Entry 4N2X (X-ray diffraction, 1.70 A resolution); this record covers chains A and B of the 6 polymer chains in the assembly.

[Chain A (and B)]
Protein: DL-2-haloacid dehalogenase
Notes: EC 3.8.1.10; chain B of this document is another copy of the same molecule, construct and numbering; everything in this record applies to it too
UniProtKB: A6BM74 (A6BM74_9RHIZ); residues 1-301 here = UniProt positions 1-301
Sequence (301 residues; each row starts with the number of its first residue):
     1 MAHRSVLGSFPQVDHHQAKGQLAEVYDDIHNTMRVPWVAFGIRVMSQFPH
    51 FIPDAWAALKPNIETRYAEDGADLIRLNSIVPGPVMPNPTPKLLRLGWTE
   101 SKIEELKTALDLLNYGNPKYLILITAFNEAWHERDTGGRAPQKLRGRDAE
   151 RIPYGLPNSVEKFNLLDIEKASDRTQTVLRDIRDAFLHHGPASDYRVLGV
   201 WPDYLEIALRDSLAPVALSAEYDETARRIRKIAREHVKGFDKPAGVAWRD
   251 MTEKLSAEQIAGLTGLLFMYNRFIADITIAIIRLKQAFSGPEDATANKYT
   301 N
Disordered / not traced: 1-3

[Interface between chain A and chain B]
Residue-residue contacts - 82 pairs, chain A then chain B:
  Arg4(A) - Glu133(B)  salt bridge
  Arg4(A) - Arg249(B)
  Arg4(A) - Asp250(B)  salt bridge
  Ser5(A) - Arg249(B)  hydrogen bond (backbone-side chain)
  Val6(A) - Arg249(B)  hydrogen bond (backbone-side chain)
  Leu7(A) - Arg249(B)
  Gly8(A) - Arg249(B)
  Ser9(A) - Trp248(B)
  Phe10(A) - Trp248(B)  hydrophobic
  Phe10(A) - Ala261(B)  hydrophobic
  Phe10(A) - Thr264(B)
  Pro11(A) - Ala257(B)
  Pro11(A) - Ile260(B)  hydrophobic
  Val44(A) - Ala261(B)  hydrophobic
  Gln47(A) - Ala257(B)
  Gln47(A) - Glu258(B)
  Gln47(A) - Ala261(B)
  Phe48(A) - Glu258(B)
  Glu129(A) - Leu187(B)
  His132(A) - Arg183(B)
  His132(A) - His189(B)
  Glu133(A) - Arg4(B)  salt bridge
  Arg134(A) - Asp184(B)  salt bridge
  Arg134(A) - Leu187(B)
  Arg134(A) - His188(B)  hydrogen bond (side chain-backbone)
  Arg183(A) - His132(B)  hydrogen bond (side chain-backbone)
  Asp184(A) - Arg134(B)  salt bridge
  Leu187(A) - Glu129(B)
  Leu187(A) - Arg134(B)
  Leu187(A) - Arg234(B)
  His188(A) - Arg134(B)  hydrogen bond (backbone-side chain)
  His189(A) - His132(B)
  His189(A) - Thr264(B)
  Leu218(A) - Arg227(B)  hydrogen bond (backbone-side chain)
  Leu218(A) - Arg234(B)
  Ser219(A) - Arg227(B)
  Ala220(A) - Glu224(B)
  Ala220(A) - Arg227(B)
  Asp223(A) - Arg227(B)
  Glu224(A) - Ala220(B)
  Arg227(A) - Leu218(B)  hydrogen bond (side chain-backbone)
  Arg227(A) - Ser219(B)
  Arg227(A) - Ala220(B)
  Arg227(A) - Asp223(B)
  Arg234(A) - Leu187(B)
  Arg234(A) - Leu218(B)
  Trp248(A) - Ser9(B)
  Trp248(A) - Phe10(B)  hydrophobic
  Arg249(A) - Arg4(B)  hydrogen bond (backbone-side chain)
  Arg249(A) - Ser5(B)  hydrogen bond (side chain-backbone)
  Arg249(A) - Val6(B)
  Arg249(A) - Leu7(B)
  Arg249(A) - Gly8(B)
  Asp250(A) - Arg4(B)  salt bridge
  Ala257(A) - Pro11(B)
  Ala257(A) - Gln47(B)
  Glu258(A) - Gln47(B)
  Glu258(A) - Phe48(B)
  Glu258(A) - Gln259(B)  hydrogen bond
  Gln259(A) - Glu258(B)  hydrogen bond
  Ile260(A) - Pro11(B)  hydrophobic
  Ala261(A) - Phe10(B)  hydrophobic
  Ala261(A) - Val44(B)  hydrophobic
  Ala261(A) - Gln47(B)
  Ala261(A) - Leu266(B)
  Gly262(A) - Gly262(B)
  Thr264(A) - Phe10(B)
  Thr264(A) - His189(B)
  Thr264(A) - Met269(B)
  Gly265(A) - Gly265(B)
  Gly265(A) - Leu266(B)
  Gly265(A) - Met269(B)
  Leu266(A) - Ala261(B)
  Leu266(A) - Gly265(B)
  Phe268(A) - Phe268(B)  hydrophobic
  Phe268(A) - Met269(B)  hydrophobic
  Phe268(A) - Arg272(B)
  Met269(A) - Thr264(B)
  Met269(A) - Gly265(B)
  Met269(A) - Phe268(B)  hydrophobic
  Arg272(A) - Phe268(B)
  Arg272(A) - Arg272(B)
Other interface residues (no listed pair), chain A (43 interface residues in all): Arg230
Other interface residues (no listed pair), chain B (44 interface residues in all): Pro49, Arg230

[Summary]
Chain A and chain B form an interface of 43 and 44 residues respectively, with 11 hydrogen bonds and 6 salt
bridges. Polar contacts include Arg4(A)-Glu133(B), Arg4(A)-Asp250(B) and Arg134(A)-Asp184(B).
Chain A and chain B are both DL-2-haloacid dehalogenase; the structure, Crystal Structure of DL-2-haloacid
dehalogenase, was determined by X-ray diffraction.
